Entry 7VCI (electron microscopy, 8.10 A resolution (very low resolution: no residue pairs are listed; an interface is given only as per-side residue counts)); this record covers chains F and G of the 21 polymer chains in the assembly.

[Chain F]
Name: Nuclear pore complex protein Nup96
Source organism: Xenopus laevis
UniProt: A0A1B8XZT4 (A0A1B8XZT4_XENTR); residues 1-924 here correspond to UniProt positions 867-1790 (UniProt number = residue number + 866)
Chain sequence (924 residues; numbered 1 to 924; the number before each row is that of its first residue):
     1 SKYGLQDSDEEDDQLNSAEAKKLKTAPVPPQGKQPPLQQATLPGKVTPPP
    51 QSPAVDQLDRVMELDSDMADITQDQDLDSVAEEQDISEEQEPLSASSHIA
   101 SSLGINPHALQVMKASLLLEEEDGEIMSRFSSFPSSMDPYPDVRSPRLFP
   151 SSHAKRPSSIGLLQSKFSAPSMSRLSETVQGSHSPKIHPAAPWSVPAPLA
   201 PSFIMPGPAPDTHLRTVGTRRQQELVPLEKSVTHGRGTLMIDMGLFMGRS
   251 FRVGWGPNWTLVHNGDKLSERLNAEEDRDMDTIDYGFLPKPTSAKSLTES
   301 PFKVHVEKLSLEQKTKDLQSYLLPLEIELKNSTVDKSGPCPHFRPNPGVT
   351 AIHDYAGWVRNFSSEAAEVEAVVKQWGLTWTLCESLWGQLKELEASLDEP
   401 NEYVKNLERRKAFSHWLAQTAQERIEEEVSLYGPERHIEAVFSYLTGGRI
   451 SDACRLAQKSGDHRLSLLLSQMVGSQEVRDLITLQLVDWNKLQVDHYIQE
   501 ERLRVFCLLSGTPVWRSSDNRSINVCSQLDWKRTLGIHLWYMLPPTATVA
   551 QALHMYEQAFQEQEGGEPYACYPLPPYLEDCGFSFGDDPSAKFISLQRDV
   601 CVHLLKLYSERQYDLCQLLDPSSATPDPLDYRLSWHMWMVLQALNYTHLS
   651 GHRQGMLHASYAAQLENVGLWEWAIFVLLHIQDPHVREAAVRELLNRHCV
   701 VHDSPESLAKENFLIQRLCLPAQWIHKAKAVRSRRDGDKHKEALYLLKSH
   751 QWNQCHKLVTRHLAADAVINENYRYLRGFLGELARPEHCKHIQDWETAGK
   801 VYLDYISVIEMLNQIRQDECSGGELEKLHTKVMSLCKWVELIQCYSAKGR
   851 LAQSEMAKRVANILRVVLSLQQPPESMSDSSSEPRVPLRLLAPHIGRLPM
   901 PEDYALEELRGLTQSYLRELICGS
Disordered / not traced: 1-237

[Chain G]
Name: GATOR complex protein SEC13
Source organism: Xenopus laevis
UniProt: Q7ZYJ8 (Q7ZYJ8_XENLA); numbering as in UniProt (aligned over 1-320)
Chain sequence (320 residues; numbered 1 to 320; the number before each row is that of its first residue):
     1 MVSVINTVDTSHEDMIHDAQMDYYGIRLATCSSDRSVKIFDVKNGGQILI
    51 ADLRGHDGPVWQVAWAHPMYGNILASCSYDRKVIIWKEENGTWEKTYEYT
   101 GHDSSVNSVCWAPHDFGLVLACGSSDGAISILTFTGDGPWEVKKISNAHT
   151 IGCNAVSWAPSVIPGSLVDQPSSQKPNYIKRFVSGGCDNLVKIWREEDGQ
   201 WKEDQKLEAHSDWVRDVAWAPSIGLPTSTIASCSQDGRVYIWTSDDAATN
   251 CWTPKLLHKFNDVVWHVSWSITANILAVSGGDNKVTLWKESVDGQWACIS
   301 DVNKGQGAVSTVTEGQLNDQ
Disordered / not traced: 1-10, 305-320

[Interface between chain F and chain G]
At this resolution (8 A) residue pairs are not listed: 52 residues of chain F and 65 of chain G lie at the interface.

[Summary]
52 residues of chain F face 65 of chain G across their interface.
Here chain F is Nuclear pore complex protein Nup96 and chain G is GATOR complex protein SEC13, both from
Xenopus laevis. Entry 7VCI (Structure of Xenopus laevis NPC nuclear ring asymmetric unit) was determined by
electron microscopy (same publication as 7VOP).
